Entry 2WF5 (X-ray diffraction, 1.30 A resolution); this record covers chain A.

== Chain A ==
Name: Beta-phosphoglucomutase
Organism: Lactococcus lactis
Notes: EC 5.4.2.6
Reference sequence: P71447 (PGMB_LACLA); numbering as in UniProt (aligned over 1-221)
Sequence (221 residues; each row starts with the number of its first residue):
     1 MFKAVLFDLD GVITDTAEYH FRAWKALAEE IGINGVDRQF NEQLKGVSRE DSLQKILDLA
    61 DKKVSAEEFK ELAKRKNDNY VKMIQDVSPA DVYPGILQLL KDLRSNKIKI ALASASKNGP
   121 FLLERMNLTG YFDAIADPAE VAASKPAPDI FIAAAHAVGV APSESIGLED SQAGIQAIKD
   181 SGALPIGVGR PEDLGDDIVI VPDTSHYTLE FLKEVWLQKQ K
Disordered / not traced: 219-221
Sequence notes: conflict Arg-125 (Lys in P71447), His-206 (Tyr in P71447)
Ion coordination: trifluoromagnesate Mg: Asp-8 (together with 6-O-phosphono-beta-D-glucopyranose); Mg2+: Asp-8, Asp-10, Asp-170 (together with trifluoromagnesate)
Residues lining bound ligands:
  - 6-O-phosphono-beta-D-glucopyranose (BG6): Asp-8, Asp-10, His-20, Trp-24, Leu-44, Lys-45, Gly-46, Val-47, Ser-48, Arg-49, Ser-52, Lys-76, Asn-77, Tyr-80, Ser-114, Ala-115, Ser-116, Lys-117, Asn-118
  - trifluoromagnesate (MGF): Asp-8, Leu-9, Asp-10, Gly-46, Ala-113, Ser-114, Ala-115, Lys-145, Glu-169, Asp-170
UniProt features mapped onto this chain:
  - active site: Asp-8 (Nucleophile), Asp-10 (Proton donor/acceptor)
  - binding site (Mg(2+)): Asp-8, Asp-10, Asp-170
  - binding site (beta-D-glucose 6-phosphate): Asp-10, Gly-46, Val-47, Arg-49, Ser-116, Lys-117, Asn-118
  - site (Important for catalytic activity and assists the phosphoryl transfer reaction to Asp8 by balancing charge and orienting the reacting groups): Ser-114, Lys-145
  - modified residue: Asp-8 (4-aspartylphosphate)
  - mutagenesis: Asp-8 (D8A/E: Inactive), Asp-10 (D10A/E/N/S: Inactive), Thr-16 (T16P: 500-fold reduction in the rate constant for Asp-8 phosphorylation by beta-G1,6bisP ...), His-20 (H20A: Impairs Asp-8 phosphorylation by beta-G1,6bisP and phosphoryl transfer from the phospho-Asp8 to the substrate beta-G1P ...), Lys-45 (K45A: 20'000-fold decrease in catalytic efficiency), Gly-46 (G46A: 1'000'000-fold decrease in catalytic efficiency; G46P: 100'000-fold decrease in catalytic efficiency; G46V: 10'000-fold decrease in catalytic efficiency), Arg-49 (R49K: 1'000'000-fold decrease in catalytic efficiency), Ser-52 (S52A: Wild-type activity), Lys-76 (K76A: 100-fold reduction in the conversion of beta-G1P to G6P in the presence of beta-G1,6bisP), Asp-170 (D170A: Impaired, but active with an increase in the affinity for G1P)
From the paper describing this entry:
  - catalytic residues: Asp-8 (citing earlier work)
  - trifluoromagnesate coordination: Asp-8

== Overview ==
Ligands of chain A: 6-O-phosphono-beta-D-glucopyranose and trifluoromagnesate. The Mg2+ site is built by
Asp-8, Asp-10 and Asp-170. UniProt lists active-site residues Asp-8 and Asp-10, 3 Mg2+-binding residues, 7
beta-D-glucose 6-phosphate-binding residues and 10 mutagenesis sites. The paper reports the catalytic residue
Asp-8; trifluoromagnesate coordination by Asp-8.
Chain A is Beta-phosphoglucomutase (Lactococcus lactis); the structure, Structure of Beta-Phosphoglucomutase
inhibited with Glucose-6-phosphate and trifluoromagnesate, was determined by X-ray diffraction together with
2WF6 and 2WHE from the same study.
